Entry 2FKO (X-ray diffraction, 1.85 A resolution); this record covers chain A.

[Chain A]
Protein: 173aa long hypothetical ferripyochelin binding protein
From: Pyrococcus horikoshii
Notes: EC 4.2.1.1
Chain sequence (173 residues; row label = number of the first residue in the row):
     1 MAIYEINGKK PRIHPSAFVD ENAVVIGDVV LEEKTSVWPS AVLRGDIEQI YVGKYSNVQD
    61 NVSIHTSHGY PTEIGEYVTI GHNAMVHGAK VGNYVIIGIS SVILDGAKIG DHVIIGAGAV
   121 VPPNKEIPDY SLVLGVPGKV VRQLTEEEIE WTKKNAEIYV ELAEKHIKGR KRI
Metal / ion sites: Zn2+: His-65, His-82, His-87

[In short]
His-65, His-82 and His-87 coordinate Zn2+.
Chain A is 173aa long hypothetical ferripyochelin binding protein (Pyrococcus horikoshii); the structure,
Structure of PH1591 from Pyrococcus horikoshii OT3, was determined by X-ray diffraction, deposited together
with 1V67 and 1V3W.
